Entry 8W2Z (electron microscopy, 3.37 A resolution); this record covers chains A and B of the 4 polymer chains in the assembly.

== Chain A ==
Molecule: HNH nuclease domain-containing protein
Reference sequence: A0A1F8ZSN4 (A0A1F8ZSN4_9DELT); residue numbers follow UniProt; this construct covers 1-212, 214-747
Sequence (746 residues; each row starts with the number of its first residue; note: 1 number in that range is skipped by the numbering (no residue carries it; nothing is unmodelled there)):
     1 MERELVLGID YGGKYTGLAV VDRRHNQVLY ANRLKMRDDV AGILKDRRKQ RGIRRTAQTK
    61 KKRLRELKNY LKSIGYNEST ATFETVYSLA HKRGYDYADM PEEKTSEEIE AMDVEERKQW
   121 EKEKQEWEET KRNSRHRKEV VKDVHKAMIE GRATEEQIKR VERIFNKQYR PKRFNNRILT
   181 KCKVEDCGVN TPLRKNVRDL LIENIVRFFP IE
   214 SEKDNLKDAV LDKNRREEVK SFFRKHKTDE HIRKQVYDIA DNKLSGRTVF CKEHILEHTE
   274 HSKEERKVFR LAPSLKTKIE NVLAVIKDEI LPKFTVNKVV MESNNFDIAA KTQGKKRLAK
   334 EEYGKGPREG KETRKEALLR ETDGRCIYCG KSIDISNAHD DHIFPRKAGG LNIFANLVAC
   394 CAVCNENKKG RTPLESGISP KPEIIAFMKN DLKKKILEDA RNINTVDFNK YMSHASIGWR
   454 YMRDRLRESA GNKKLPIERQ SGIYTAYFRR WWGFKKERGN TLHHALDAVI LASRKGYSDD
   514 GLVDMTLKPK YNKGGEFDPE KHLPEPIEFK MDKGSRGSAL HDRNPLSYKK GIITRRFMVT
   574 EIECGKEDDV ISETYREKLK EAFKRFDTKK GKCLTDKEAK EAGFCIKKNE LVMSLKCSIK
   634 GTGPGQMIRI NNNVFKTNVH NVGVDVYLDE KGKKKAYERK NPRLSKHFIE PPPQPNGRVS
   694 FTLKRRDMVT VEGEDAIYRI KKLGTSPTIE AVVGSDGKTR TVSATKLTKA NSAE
Disordered / not traced: 1-3, 102-124, 187-189, 315-447, 473-493, 506-539, 744-747
Differences from the reference sequence: conflict Glu-529 (Gly in A0A1F8ZSN4), Pro-532 (Ser in A0A1F8ZSN4), Met-544 (Arg in A0A1F8ZSN4), Arg-549 (Lys in A0A1F8ZSN4)
What the authors report for this chain:
  - binding site for sgRNA (chain B): Phe-174
  - conformationally variable residues (domain motion): Tyr-95 to His-136
  - mutagenesis - K649A, N651A: abolished catalytic activity on in vivo DNA targeting
  - mutagenesis - N654A: abolished catalytic activity on DNA targeting
  - mutagenesis - G634P: abolished catalytic activity (DNA targeting activity)

== Chain B ==
Molecule: sgRNA
Sequence (158 nucleotides; each row starts with the number of its first residue):
     1 GACGCAUAAA GAUGAGACGC GUUACAGUUA AGGCUCUGAA AAGAGCCUUA AUUGUAAAAC
    61 GCCUAUACAG UGAAGGGAUA UACGCUUGGG UUUGUCCAGC CUGAGCCUCU AUGCCAGAAA
   121 UGGCGCCUUC AUCGUGGGUU AGGACAUUUA AUUUUUUU
Disordered / not traced: 1-9, 147-158

== Interface between chain A and chain B ==
Pairs across the interface (158):
  Ile-43(A) with G142(B), phosphate contact; G143(B), phosphate contact
  Leu-44(A) with U13(B), sugar contact; G142(B), sugar contact
  Arg-47(A) with A98(B), base contact; A141(B), salt bridge to the phosphate; G142(B), phosphate contact
  Arg-48(A) with G14(B), hydrogen bond to the base; A15(B), hydrogen bond to the base
  Gln-50(A) with A141(B), base contact
  Arg-51(A) with G14(B), salt bridge to the phosphate; A15(B), salt bridge to the phosphate
  Arg-54(A) with A59(B), phosphate contact; U140(B), salt bridge to the phosphate; A141(B), salt bridge to the phosphate
  Arg-55(A) with A15(B), salt bridge to the phosphate; G16(B), salt bridge to the phosphate; C100(B), hydrogen bond to the sugar; U139(B), salt bridge to the phosphate; U140(B), salt bridge to the phosphate
  Thr-56(A) with A17(B), base contact; C18(B), phosphate contact
  Gln-58(A) with U140(B), base contact
  Thr-59(A) with A17(B), hydrogen bond to the phosphate
  Lys-61(A) with A57(B), phosphate contact
  Lys-62(A) with G137(B), phosphate contact; G138(B), salt bridge to the phosphate
  Arg-65(A) with G136(B), sugar contact; G137(B), salt bridge to the phosphate
  Tyr-87(A) with U55(B), phosphate contact; A56(B), hydrogen bond to the phosphate
  Ser-88(A) with G54(B), hydrogen bond to the phosphate; U55(B), phosphate contact
  His-91(A) with U55(B), salt bridge to the phosphate; A56(B), salt bridge to the phosphate
  Lys-92(A) with G19(B), phosphate contact; C20(B), salt bridge to the phosphate
  Arg-93(A) with A17(B), hydrogen bond to the phosphate; C18(B), salt bridge to the phosphate; G19(B), hydrogen bond to the phosphate
  Gly-94(A) with C18(B), phosphate contact; G19(B), hydrogen bond to the phosphate
  Asn-133(A) with G19(B), hydrogen bond to the sugar
  Ser-134(A) with C18(B), hydrogen bond to the sugar; G19(B), phosphate contact
  Arg-160(A) with U71(B), sugar contact
  Arg-163(A) with U71(B), salt bridge to the phosphate
  Lys-167(A) with G70(B), salt bridge to the phosphate
  Gln-168(A) with G16(B), phosphate contact; A17(B), phosphate contact
  Arg-170(A) with G16(B), salt bridge to the phosphate; A17(B), phosphate contact; G138(B), salt bridge to the phosphate; U139(B), salt bridge to the phosphate
  Pro-171(A) with A15(B), sugar contact
  Lys-172(A) with A15(B), sugar contact; G16(B), sugar contact; C83(B), base contact
  Arg-173(A) with A15(B), hydrogen bond to the sugar; C83(B), salt bridge to the phosphate; C101(B), salt bridge to the phosphate; U102(B), salt bridge to the phosphate
  Phe-174(A) with G14(B), base contact; A15(B), stacking on the base; C83(B), base contact
  Asn-175(A) with C83(B), hydrogen bond to the base; A111(B), sugar contact
  Asn-176(A) with C83(B), hydrogen bond to the sugar; G84(B), sugar contact; U110(B), hydrogen bond to the base; A111(B), hydrogen bond to the sugar
  Arg-177(A) with G14(B), sugar contact; A15(B), sugar contact; C83(B), base contact; C100(B), salt bridge to the phosphate; C101(B), salt bridge to the phosphate
  Ile-178(A) with A12(B), base contact; U13(B), base contact; G14(B), base contact
  Leu-179(A) with G84(B), phosphate contact
  Lys-181(A) with C85(B), salt bridge to the phosphate
  Asn-190(A) with G84(B), hydrogen bond to the sugar; C85(B), phosphate contact; C109(B), hydrogen bond to the base; U110(B), sugar contact
  Thr-191(A) with U110(B), sugar contact
  Pro-192(A) with U110(B), phosphate contact; A111(B), phosphate contact
  Leu-193(A) with U110(B), phosphate contact; A111(B), hydrogen bond to the phosphate
  Asn-196(A) with A111(B), phosphate contact; U112(B), hydrogen bond to the phosphate
  Arg-260(A) with U110(B), hydrogen bond to the sugar
  Phe-263(A) with U110(B), phosphate contact
  Lys-265(A) with U108(B), sugar contact
  Leu-284(A) with G99(B), phosphate contact
  Ser-287(A) with U13(B), hydrogen bond to the phosphate
  Thr-290(A) with G143(B), hydrogen bond to the sugar
  Asn-294(A) with A144(B), phosphate contact
  Ala-297(A) with C145(B), phosphate contact
  Ser-548(A) with G143(B), hydrogen bond to the phosphate
  Arg-549(A) with U93(B), hydrogen bond to the base; G94(B), hydrogen bond to the base; U95(B), hydrogen bond to the base; A144(B), base contact
  Gly-550(A) with A141(B), sugar contact; G142(B), hydrogen bond to the sugar
  Ser-551(A) with A59(B), base contact; A141(B), sugar contact; G142(B), hydrogen bond to the phosphate
  Ala-552(A) with A59(B), base contact; A141(B), sugar contact
  Leu-553(A) with A59(B), base contact; C60(B), base contact
  His-554(A) with A59(B), hydrogen bond to the sugar; A141(B), base contact
  Arg-556(A) with A141(B), base contact
  Asn-557(A) with G21(B), hydrogen bond to the base; U22(B), sugar contact
  Pro-558(A) with U22(B), hydrogen bond to the sugar; U23(B), sugar contact
  Ser-560(A) with U23(B), hydrogen bond to the phosphate; A24(B), hydrogen bond to the phosphate
  Lys-562(A) with A24(B), salt bridge to the phosphate; C25(B), salt bridge to the phosphate
  Arg-568(A) with U22(B), sugar contact; U23(B), phosphate contact
  Arg-569(A) with U22(B), phosphate contact; U23(B), hydrogen bond to the phosphate; A51(B), salt bridge to the phosphate
  Ser-585(A) with U49(B), hydrogen bond to the sugar
  Tyr-588(A) with U49(B), sugar contact; A50(B), sugar contact
  Cys-618(A) with A51(B), hydrogen bond to the sugar
  Lys-620(A) with A51(B), salt bridge to the phosphate; U52(B), phosphate contact
  Lys-621(A) with U52(B), hydrogen bond to the phosphate; U53(B), salt bridge to the phosphate
  Asn-622(A) with C20(B), hydrogen bond to the phosphate; G21(B), phosphate contact
  Glu-623(A) with C20(B), hydrogen bond to the sugar
  Ser-627(A) with A50(B), phosphate contact; A51(B), hydrogen bond to the phosphate
  Leu-628(A) with A50(B), phosphate contact
  Lys-629(A) with U49(B), salt bridge to the phosphate; A50(B), hydrogen bond to the phosphate
  Ile-643(A) with A59(B), sugar contact; C60(B), sugar contact
  Asn-644(A) with A57(B), hydrogen bond to the sugar
  Asn-645(A) with U23(B), hydrogen bond to the base; A24(B), hydrogen bond to the sugar; A57(B), sugar contact
  Asn-646(A) with U23(B), sugar contact; A57(B), hydrogen bond to the base
  Arg-676(A) with A59(B), base contact; C60(B), hydrogen bond to the sugar
  Lys-679(A) with G61(B), salt bridge to the phosphate
  His-680(A) with C60(B), hydrogen bond to the phosphate
Also at the interface, not in a pair above, chain A (103 interface residues in all): Asp-38, Asp-46, Arg-63, Glu-66, Tyr-95, Lys-131, Cys-182, Arg-194, Lys-195, Lys-256, Arg-283, Pro-286, Glu-293, Asp-301, Asp-555, Leu-559, Thr-567, Met-571, Ile-584, Met-626, Val-647, Phe-648
Also at the interface, not in a pair above, chain B (58 interface residues in all): A10, A58, C96, A146

== Overview ==
Chain A and chain B form an interface of 103 and 58 residues respectively; the contacts include 48 hydrogen
bonds, 33 salt bridges and 1 aromatic stacking contact. Polar pairs include Arg-48(A)/G14(B), Arg-48(A)/A15(B)
and Asn-175(A)/C83(B). From the paper: a binding site for sgRNA (chain B) at Phe-174(A); K649A and N651A of
chain A abolish catalytic activity on in vivo DNA targeting; 4 substitutions were tested in all.
Here chain A is HNH nuclease domain-containing protein and chain B is sgRNA. Entry 8W2Z (Cas9d 6bp R-loop Seed
Complex) was determined by electron microscopy (same publication as 8W2S and 9AUF).
